7DGF - chain A; structure by X-ray diffraction, 1.64 A resolution.

Chain A:
Name: 3C-like proteinase
Source organism: Severe acute respiratory syndrome coronavirus 2
Notes: EC 3.4.22.69
Reference sequence: P0DTC1 (R1A_SARS2); residues 1-306 here correspond to UniProt positions 3264-3569 (UniProt number = residue number + 3263)
Chain sequence (306 residues; row label = number of the first residue in the row):
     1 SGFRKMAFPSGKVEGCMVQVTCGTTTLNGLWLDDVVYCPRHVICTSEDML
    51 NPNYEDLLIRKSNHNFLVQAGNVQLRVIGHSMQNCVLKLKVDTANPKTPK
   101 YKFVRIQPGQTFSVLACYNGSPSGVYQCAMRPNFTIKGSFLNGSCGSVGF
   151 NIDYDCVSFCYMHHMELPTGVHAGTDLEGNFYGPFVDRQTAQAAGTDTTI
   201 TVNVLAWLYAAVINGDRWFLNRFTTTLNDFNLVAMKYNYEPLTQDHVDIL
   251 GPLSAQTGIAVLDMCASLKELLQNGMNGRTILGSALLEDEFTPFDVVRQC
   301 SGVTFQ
Unresolved in the structure: 304-306
Glycans and other covalent adducts: compound H60 linked to Cys145
Ligand contacts: H60 ((2S)-N-[(2S)-1-oxidanylidene-3-[(3S)-2-oxidanylidenepiperidin-3-yl]propan-2-yl]-2-[[(E)-3-phenylprop-2-enoyl]amino]hexanamide): Ser1, His41, Met49, Tyr54, Phe140, Leu141, Asn142, Gly143, Ser144, His163, His164, Met165, Glu166, Leu167, Pro168, His172, Asp187, Arg188, Gln189
Reported in the primary citation:
  - binding site for H60: Cys145, His163
  - catalytic residues: His41, Cys145 (citing earlier work)

In short:
Covalently linked compound H60: at Cys145. From the paper: catalytic residues His41 and Cys145; a binding site
for H60 at Cys145 and His163.
Chain A is 3C-like proteinase (Severe acute respiratory syndrome coronavirus 2); the structure, The co-crystal
structure of SARS-CoV-2 main protease with peptidomimetic inhibitor
(S)-2-cinnamamido-N-((S)-1-oxo-3-((S)-2-oxopiperidin-3-yl)propan-2-yl)hexanamide, was determined by X-ray
diffraction (same publication as 7DGB, 7DGG, 7DGH, 7DGI and 7DHJ).
